Entry 8APJ (electron microscopy, 3.80 A resolution); this record covers chains S1 and T1 of the 42 polymer chains in the assembly.

# Chain S1 (and T1)
Molecule: ATPase subunit 9, putative
Source organism: Trypanosoma brucei brucei
Notes: EC 3.6.3.14; chain T1 of this document is another copy of the same molecule, construct and numbering; everything in this record applies to it too
UniProt: Q38C84 (Q38C84_TRYB2); residues 1-118 here = UniProt positions 1-118
Sequence (118 residues; each row starts with the number of its first residue):
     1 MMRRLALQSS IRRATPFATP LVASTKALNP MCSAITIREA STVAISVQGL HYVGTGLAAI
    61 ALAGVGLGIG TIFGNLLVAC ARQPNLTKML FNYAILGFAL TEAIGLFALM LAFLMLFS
Disordered / not traced: 1-40

# How chain S1 and chain T1 interact
Contacting residue pairs (80):
  Ser41(S1) - Thr42(T1)  hydrogen bond (backbone-backbone)
  Ser41(S1) - Val43(T1)
  Ser41(S1) - Ala44(T1)  hydrogen bond (backbone-backbone)
  Thr42(S1) - Ala44(T1)
  Val43(S1) - Ala44(T1)  hydrogen bond (backbone-backbone)
  Val43(S1) - Ile45(T1)
  Val43(S1) - Ser46(T1)  hydrogen bond (backbone-backbone)
  Ala44(S1) - Ser46(T1)
  Ile45(S1) - Ile45(T1)  hydrophobic
  Ile45(S1) - Ser46(T1)  hydrogen bond (backbone-backbone)
  Ile45(S1) - Val47(T1)
  Ile45(S1) - Gln48(T1)  hydrogen bond (backbone-backbone)
  Ser46(S1) - Gln48(T1)  hydrogen bond
  Val47(S1) - Val47(T1)  hydrophobic
  Leu50(S1) - Gly49(T1)
  Leu50(S1) - Leu50(T1)
  His51(S1) - Tyr52(T1)
  Gly54(S1) - Tyr52(T1)
  Gly54(S1) - Gly56(T1)
  Leu57(S1) - Val53(T1)
  Leu57(S1) - Gly56(T1)
  Leu57(S1) - Leu57(T1)  hydrophobic
  Leu57(S1) - Ile60(T1)
  Ala58(S1) - Gly56(T1)
  Ala58(S1) - Ala59(T1)  hydrophobic
  Ala61(S1) - Ala59(T1)
  Ala61(S1) - Leu62(T1)  hydrophobic
  Ala61(S1) - Ala63(T1)
  Gly64(S1) - Ala63(T1)
  Gly64(S1) - Gly66(T1)
  Gly64(S1) - Leu67(T1)  hydrogen bond (backbone-backbone)
  Leu67(S1) - Leu67(T1)  hydrophobic
  Gly68(S1) - Gly66(T1)
  Gly68(S1) - Leu67(T1)
  Gly68(S1) - Gly70(T1)
  Thr71(S1) - Gly70(T1)
  Ile72(S1) - Gly70(T1)
  Ile72(S1) - Phe73(T1)  hydrophobic
  Ile72(S1) - Leu77(T1)
  Asn75(S1) - Gly74(T1)
  Asn75(S1) - Asn75(T1)
  Asn75(S1) - Val78(T1)
  Leu76(S1) - Leu77(T1)  hydrophobic
  Ala79(S1) - Leu77(T1)
  Ala79(S1) - Ala81(T1)
  Arg82(S1) - Ala81(T1)
  Gln83(S1) - Ala81(T1)
  Gln83(S1) - Pro84(T1)
  Leu86(S1) - Pro84(T1)  hydrophobic
  Leu90(S1) - Leu77(T1)
  Leu90(S1) - Cys80(T1)  hydrophobic
  Tyr93(S1) - Phe73(T1)
  Tyr93(S1) - Leu77(T1)  hydrophobic
  Tyr93(S1) - Thr87(T1)  hydrogen bond
  Leu96(S1) - Phe73(T1)  hydrophobic
  Leu96(S1) - Phe91(T1)  hydrophobic
  Gly97(S1) - Phe73(T1)
  Leu100(S1) - Ile69(T1)
  Leu100(S1) - Phe73(T1)  hydrophobic
  Leu100(S1) - Phe98(T1)  hydrophobic
  Leu100(S1) - Glu102(T1)
  Thr101(S1) - Gly66(T1)
  Thr101(S1) - Ile69(T1)
  Thr101(S1) - Gly70(T1)
  Ile104(S1) - Leu62(T1)  hydrophobic
  Ile104(S1) - Val65(T1)  hydrophobic
  Ile104(S1) - Glu102(T1)
  Ile104(S1) - Leu106(T1)  hydrophobic
  Phe107(S1) - Glu102(T1)
  Phe107(S1) - Leu109(T1)  hydrophobic
  Ala108(S1) - Leu62(T1)  hydrophobic
  Met110(S1) - Phe113(T1)  hydrophobic
  Leu111(S1) - Leu109(T1)  hydrophobic
  Leu111(S1) - Ala112(T1)  hydrophobic
  Leu111(S1) - Phe113(T1)  hydrophobic
  Leu111(S1) - Leu116(T1)  hydrophobic
  Met115(S1) - Tyr52(T1)  hydrophobic
  Met115(S1) - Thr55(T1)
  Met115(S1) - Leu116(T1)  hydrophobic
  Ser118(S1) - Tyr52(T1)  hydrogen bond (backbone-side chain)
Interface residues without a listed pair, chain S1 (44 interface residues in all): Val53, Ile60, Val65, Met89, Ala94, Ala103, Leu114
Interface residues without a listed pair, chain T1 (44 interface residues in all): Thr71, Leu76, Arg82, Phe117

# Overview
Chain S1 and chain T1 each contribute 44 residues to their interface, with 10 hydrogen bonds. Polar contacts
include Ser46(S1)-Gln48(T1), Tyr93(S1)-Thr87(T1) and Ser118(S1)-Tyr52(T1).
Chain S1 and chain T1 are both ATPase subunit 9, putative (Trypanosoma brucei brucei); the structure,
rotational state 2d of Trypanosoma brucei mitochondrial ATP synthase, was determined by electron microscopy,
deposited together with 8AP6, 8AP7, 8AP8, 8AP9, 8APA, 8APB and 7 further entries.
